Entry 8BVM (electron microscopy, 3.80 A resolution); this record covers chains D and u of the 16 polymer chains in the assembly.

== Chain D ==
Molecule: RNA-binding protein Hfq
Organism: Pseudomonas aeruginosa
Reference sequence: A6VD57 (HFQ_PSEA7); residue numbers follow UniProt; this construct covers 1-82
Sequence (82 residues; numbered 1 to 82; the number before each row is that of its first residue):
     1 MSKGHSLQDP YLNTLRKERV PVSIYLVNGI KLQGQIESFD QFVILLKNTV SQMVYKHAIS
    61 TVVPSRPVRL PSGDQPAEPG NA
Unresolved in the structure: 1-5, 72-82
Reported in the primary citation:
  - binding site for rbsB mRNA (chain u): Arg16, Lys17, Arg19, Arg66

== Chain u ==
Molecule: rbsB mRNA
Sequence (108 nucleotides; numbered -40 to 68; 1 number in that range is skipped by the numbering (no residue carries it; nothing is unmodelled there); the number before each row is that of its first residue; numbers below 1 keep their minus sign (A-40 is residue -40)):
   -40 AACGCAAACG UUUGCGUCUG GAUAAUCUCC UGGAAAAGAA UCAAUACAAC GAUAAGAAAA
    20 GCUGGAG
    28 GAUAUACCAU GAAGCGGGUC GCUUCCCGGC GCCUGUUGGC U
Unresolved in the structure: -40 to -3, 28-31, 45-47, 51-54, 59-68

== How chain D and chain u interact ==
Pairs across the interface (17):
  Tyr25(D) - A14(u)  stacking on the base
  Leu26(D) - A17(u)  base contact
  Gly29(D) - A14(u)  hydrogen bond to the sugar
  Gly29(D) - G15(u)  sugar contact
  Gly29(D) - A16(u)  phosphate contact
  Ile30(D) - G15(u)  sugar contact
  Ile30(D) - A16(u)  phosphate contact
  Ile30(D) - A17(u)  sugar contact
  Lys31(D) - A16(u)  hydrogen bond to the phosphate
  Leu32(D) - A17(u)  base contact
  Gln33(D) - A16(u)  hydrogen bond to the base
  Asn48(D) - A16(u)  base contact
  Gln52(D) - A16(u)  hydrogen bond to the base
  Gln52(D) - A17(u)  hydrogen bond to the base
  Ser60(D) - A14(u)  base contact
  Thr61(D) - A14(u)  hydrogen bond to the base
  Val63(D) - A14(u)  base contact
Interface residues without a listed pair, chain D (13 interface residues in all): Asn28

== In short ==
13 residues of chain D face 4 of chain u across their interface; the contacts include 6 hydrogen bonds and 1
aromatic stacking contact. Among the polar pairs are Gln33(D)-A16(u), Gln52(D)-A16(u) and Gln52(D)-A17(u). The
paper reports a binding site for rbsB mRNA (chain u) at Arg16(D), Lys17(D) and Arg19(D) among others.
Here chain D is RNA-binding protein Hfq (Pseudomonas aeruginosa) and chain u is rbsB mRNA. Entry 8BVM (Cryo-EM
structure of Hfq-Crc-rbsB translation repression complex) was determined by electron microscopy (same
publication as 8BVH and 8BVJ).
